9FE1 - chains A and D of the 4 polymer chains in the assembly; structure by electron microscopy, 3.10 A resolution.

[Chain A]
Molecule: MHC class I antigen
Organism: Homo sapiens
Reference sequence: Q8WLS4 (Q8WLS4_HUMAN); residues 1-276 here correspond to UniProt positions 25-300 (UniProt number = residue number + 24)
Amino-acid sequence (291 residues; numbered 0 to 290; the number before each row is that of its first residue; numbering starts at 0):
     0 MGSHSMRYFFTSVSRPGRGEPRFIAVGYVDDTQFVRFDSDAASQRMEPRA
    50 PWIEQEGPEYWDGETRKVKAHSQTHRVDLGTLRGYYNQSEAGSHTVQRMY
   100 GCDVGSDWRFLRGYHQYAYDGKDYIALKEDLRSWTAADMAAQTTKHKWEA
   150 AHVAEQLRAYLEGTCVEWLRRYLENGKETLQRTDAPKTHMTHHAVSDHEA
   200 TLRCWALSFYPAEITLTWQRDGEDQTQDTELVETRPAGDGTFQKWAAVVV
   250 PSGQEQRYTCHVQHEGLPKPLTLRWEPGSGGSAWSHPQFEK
Unresolved in the structure: 0, 275-290
Differences from the reference sequence: initiating methionine (0); expression tag (277-290)
Cystine bridges: Cys101-Cys164, Cys203-Cys259

[Chain D]
Molecule: DARPin NY_1
Organism: synthetic construct
Notes: antibody fragment or engineered binder
Amino-acid sequence (175 residues; row label = number of the first residue in the row; numbers below 1 keep their minus sign (Met-5 is residue -5)):
    -5 MRGSHHHHHHENLYFQGSDLGKKLLQAARAGQLDEVRELLKAGADVNAKD
    45 LIGVTPLHLAAFSGHLEIVEVLLKASADVNAKDVSGRTPLHVAAKHGHLE
    95 IVEVLLKAGADVNAKDLIGFTPLHLAAQFGHLEIVEVLLKAGADVNAQDK
   145 SGKTPADLAARAGHQDIAEVLQKAA
Unresolved in the structure: -5 to 12

[Interface between chain A and chain D]
Residue-residue contacts (18):
  Arg65(A) - Phe56(D)
  Arg65(A) - Ser57(D)
  Lys66(A) - Phe56(D)
  Gln72(A) - Phe123(D)
  Thr73(A) - Lys89(D)
  Val76(A) - Gln122(D)
  Gly79(A) - Arg155(D)
  Arg82(A) - Arg155(D)
  His145(A) - Lys144(D)
  Ala149(A) - Leu111(D)
  Ala149(A) - Lys144(D)
  Ala150(A) - Ser79(D)
  Ala150(A) - Ile112(D)  hydrophobic
  His151(A) - Val78(D)
  Glu154(A) - Ile46(D)
  Gln155(A) - Ile46(D)
  Gln155(A) - Val78(D)
  Ala158(A) - Ile46(D)  hydrophobic
Also at the interface, not in a pair above, chain A (18 interface residues in all): Ala69, Thr80, Gly83, Lys146
Also at the interface, not in a pair above, chain D (14 interface residues in all): His59, His90
From the paper, about this interface:
  - interface residues, chain A: Arg65(A), Ala69(A), Gln155(A)

[In short]
18 residues of chain A and 14 residues of chain D are in contact. The paper reports interface residues
Arg65(A), Ala69(A) and Gln155(A).
Here chain A is MHC class I antigen (Homo sapiens) and chain D is DARPin NY_1 (synthetic construct). Entry
9FE1 (Cryo-EM structure of the ternary DARPin NY_1/HLA-A0201/NY-ESO1 complex) was determined by electron
microscopy (same publication as 9EPA).
